7JK3 - chains C and G of the 9 polymer chains in the assembly; structure by electron microscopy, 3.40 A resolution.

# Chain C
Molecule: Origin recognition complex subunit 3
Source organism: Drosophila melanogaster
Reference sequence: Q7K2L1 (Q7K2L1_DROME); residues 1-721 here = UniProt positions 1-721
Chain sequence (721 residues; numbered 1 to 721; the number before each row is that of its first residue):
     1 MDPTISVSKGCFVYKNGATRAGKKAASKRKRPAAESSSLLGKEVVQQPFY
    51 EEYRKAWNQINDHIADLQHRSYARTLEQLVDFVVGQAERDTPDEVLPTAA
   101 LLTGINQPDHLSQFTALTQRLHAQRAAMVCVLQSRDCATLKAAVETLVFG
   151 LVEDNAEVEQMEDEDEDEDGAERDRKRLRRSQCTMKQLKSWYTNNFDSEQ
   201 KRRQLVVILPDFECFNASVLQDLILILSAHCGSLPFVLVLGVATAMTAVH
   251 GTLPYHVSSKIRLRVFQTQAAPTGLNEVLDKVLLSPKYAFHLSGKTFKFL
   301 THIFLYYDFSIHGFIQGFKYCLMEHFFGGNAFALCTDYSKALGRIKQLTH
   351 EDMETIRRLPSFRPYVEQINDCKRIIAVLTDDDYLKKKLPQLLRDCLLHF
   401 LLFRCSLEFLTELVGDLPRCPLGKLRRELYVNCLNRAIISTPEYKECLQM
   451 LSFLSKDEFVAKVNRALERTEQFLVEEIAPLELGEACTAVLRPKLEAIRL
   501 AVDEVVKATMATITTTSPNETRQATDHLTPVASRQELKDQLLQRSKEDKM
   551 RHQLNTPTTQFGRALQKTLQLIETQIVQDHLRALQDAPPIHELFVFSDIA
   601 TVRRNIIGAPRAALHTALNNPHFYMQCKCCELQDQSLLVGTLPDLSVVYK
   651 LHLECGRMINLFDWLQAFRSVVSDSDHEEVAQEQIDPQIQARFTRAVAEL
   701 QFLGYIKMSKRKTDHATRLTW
Not modelled in the structure: 21-37, 90-93, 160-176, 200-201, 509-561, 673-686
From the paper describing this entry:
  - mutagenesis - K141A (3-fold): decreased binding to DNA

# Chain G
Molecule: Cell division control protein
Source organism: Drosophila melanogaster
Reference sequence: Q9VSM9 (Q9VSM9_DROME); numbering as in UniProt (aligned over 242-662)
Chain sequence (424 residues; numbered 239 to 662; the number before each row is that of its first residue):
   239 SNANNLPSPSRNKYQNARRVLNSAETQNLPGRESQLQELREFFSNHLESQ
   289 TSGSLYVSGQPGTGKTACLSLLLRDPDFSKRLQRVYINCTSIASVGAVYK
   339 KLCTELQLKVSGRTERDHLEAIQRHLKTAKRMLLLVLDEIDQLCTSRQEV
   389 LYTIFEWPALPGSRILLVGIANSLDLTDRALMRLNARCELKPRLMHFPPY
   439 SKQQIVEIFKSRLAEAEVLDVFPPVTLQLLAAKVSAISGDVRRALDIGRR
   489 VVEIAEQQKRDGEKEFNMKALQLEGKDAVEAKEKQDTLKPVQVTQVAAVL
   539 NKVYGASQNLEEDIEASFPLQQKLMLCTLVLMLRNERNKDISMGRLHEVY
   589 RRVCAKRNILALDQAEFTGTVDLVETRGILRIMRKKEPRLHKVLLQWDEE
   639 EVHAALSDKQLIASILSDTACLSK
Not modelled in the structure: 239-248, 499-525, 543-555, 661-662
Construct notes: expression tag (239-241)
Ion coordination: Mg2+: Thr304 (together with ATP)
Ligand contacts: ATP (adenosine-5'-triphosphate): Ser261, Ala262, Glu263, Thr264, Asn266, Leu267, Pro268, Gly269, Arg270, Gln298, Pro299, Gly300, Thr301, Gly302, Lys303, Thr304, Ala305, Glu377, Asn410, Tyr438, Ile446, Arg450, Val479, Arg480

# Interface between chain C and chain G
Residue-residue contacts (7; chain C residue first):
  Met1(C) - Ala424(G)
  Ser6(C) - Glu394(G)
  Val7(C) - Glu394(G)
  Val7(C) - Arg421(G)  hydrogen bond (backbone-side chain)
  Ser8(C) - Glu387(G)
  Ser8(C) - Thr391(G)
  Ser8(C) - Glu394(G)  hydrogen bond
Interface residues without a listed pair, chain C (5 interface residues in all): Ile5
Interface residues without a listed pair, chain G (8 interface residues in all): Tyr390, Leu422, Arg425

# Summary
Chain C and chain G form an interface of 5 and 8 residues respectively; the contacts include 2 hydrogen bonds.
Polar pairs include Val7(C)-Arg421(G) and Ser8(C)-Glu394(G). Ligands of chain G: ATP. The paper reports that
K141A of chain C reduces binding to DNA.
Here chain C is Origin recognition complex subunit 3 and chain G is Cell division control protein, both from
Drosophila melanogaster. Entry 7JK3 (Structure of Drosophila ORC bound to GC-rich DNA and Cdc6) was determined
by electron microscopy (same publication as 7JGR, 7JGS, 7JK2, 7JK4, 7JK5 and 7JK6).
